Entry 3TX4 (X-ray diffraction, 2.32 A resolution); this record covers chain A.

# Chain A
Molecule: Mycobacterium Tuberculosis LD-transpeptidase type 2
Source organism: Mycobacterium tuberculosis
UniProtKB: O53223 (O53223_MYCTU); residue numbers follow UniProt; this construct covers 122-408
Chain sequence (287 residues; numbered 122 to 408; the number before each row is that of its first residue):
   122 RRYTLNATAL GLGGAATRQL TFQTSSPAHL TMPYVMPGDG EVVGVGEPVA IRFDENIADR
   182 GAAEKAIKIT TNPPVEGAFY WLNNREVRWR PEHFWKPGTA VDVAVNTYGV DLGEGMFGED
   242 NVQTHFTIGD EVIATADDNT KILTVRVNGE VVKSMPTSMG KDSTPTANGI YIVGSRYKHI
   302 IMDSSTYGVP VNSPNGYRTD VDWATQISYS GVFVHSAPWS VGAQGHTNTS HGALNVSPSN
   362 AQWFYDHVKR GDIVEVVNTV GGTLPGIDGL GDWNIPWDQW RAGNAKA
Not modelled in the structure: 122, 132-149, 408
Differences from the reference sequence: engineered mutation Ala354 (Cys in O53223)
Swiss-Prot annotation at these positions:
  - active site: His336 (Proton donor/acceptor)
  - binding site (Ca(2+)): Asp232, Glu235, Gly236
  - binding site (substrate): Tyr318, Ser331, Gly332, Asn356
From the paper describing this entry:
  - mutagenesis - C354A: abolished binding to imipenem
  - mutagenesis - C354A: abolished binding to meropenem
  - mutagenesis - C354A: abolished catalytic activity (beta-lactamase activity)
  - catalytic residues: His336 (proposed by the authors, not directly observed)
  - specificity-determining residues: Trp340 (proposed by the authors, not directly observed)

# In short
From UniProt: active-site residue His336, 3 Ca2+-binding residues and 4 substrate-binding residues. From the
paper: the catalytic residue His336; C354A abolishes binding to imipenem.
Chain A is Mycobacterium Tuberculosis LD-transpeptidase type 2 (Mycobacterium tuberculosis); the structure,
Crystal Structure of Mutant (C354A) M. tuberculosis LD-transpeptidase type 2, was determined by X-ray
diffraction, deposited together with 3VAE, 3TUR and 3U1P.
